7OY5 - chains A and B; structure by X-ray diffraction, 2.57 A resolution.

# Chain A (and B)
Protein: Glycogen synthase kinase-3 beta
Source organism: Homo sapiens
Notes: EC 2.7.11.26, 2.7.11.1; chain B of this document is another copy of the same molecule, construct and numbering; everything in this record applies to it too
Reference sequence: P49841 (GSK3B_HUMAN); residues 35-385 here = UniProt positions 35-385
Sequence (351 residues; each row starts with the number of its first residue):
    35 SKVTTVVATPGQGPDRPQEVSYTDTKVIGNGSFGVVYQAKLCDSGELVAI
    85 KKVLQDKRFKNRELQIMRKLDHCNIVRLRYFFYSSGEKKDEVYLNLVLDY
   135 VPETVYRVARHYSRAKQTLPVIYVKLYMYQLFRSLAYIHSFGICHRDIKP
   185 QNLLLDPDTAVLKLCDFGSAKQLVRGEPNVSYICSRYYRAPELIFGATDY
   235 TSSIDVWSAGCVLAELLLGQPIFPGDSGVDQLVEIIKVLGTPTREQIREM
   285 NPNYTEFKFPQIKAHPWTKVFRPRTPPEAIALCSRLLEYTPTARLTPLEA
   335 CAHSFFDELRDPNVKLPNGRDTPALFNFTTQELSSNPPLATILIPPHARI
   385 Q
Unresolved in the structure: 120-122, 286-290 (chain B: 286-290, 384-385)
Residues lining bound ligands: 39I (N4-(3-cyclopropyl-1H-pyrazol-5-yl)-N2-(phenylmethyl)thieno[3,2-d]pyrimidine-2,4-diamine): I62, F67, V70, A83, V110, L132, D133, Y134, V135, P136, E137, T138, R141, Q185, N186, L188, C199
Curated features (UniProtKB/Swiss-Prot):
  - active site: D181 (Proton acceptor)
  - binding site (ATP): I62 to V70, K85
  - modified residue: Y216 (Phosphotyrosine)
  - mutagenesis: K85 to K86 (Abolished serine/threonine-protein kinase activity), R96 (R96A: Prevents the phosphorylation of phosphate-primed glycogen synthase), L128 (L128A: Abolishes activity toward AXIN1)
Reported in the primary citation:
  - binding site for 39I: D133, V135
  - binding site for 39I: I62, V70, A83, L132, Y134, P136, E137, T138, R141, N186, L188, C199 (from molecular simulation)

# How chain A and chain B interact
Pairs across the interface (30; chain A residue first):
  S66(A) - D264(B)  hydrogen bond (side chain-backbone)
  S66(A) - V267(B)
  S66(A) - E268(B)
  D90(A) - P294(B)
  Y216(A) - I228(B)
  Y216(A) - F229(B)  hydrophobic
  Y216(A) - G262(B)  hydrogen bond (backbone-backbone)
  Y216(A) - V263(B)  hydrogen bond (backbone-backbone)
  Y216(A) - L266(B)
  Y216(A) - F293(B)
  I217(A) - V263(B)  hydrophobic
  C218(A) - S261(B)
  S219(A) - D260(B)
  S219(A) - S261(B)
  R220(A) - D260(B)  hydrogen bond (backbone-backbone)
  I228(A) - Y216(B)
  F229(A) - Y216(B)  hydrophobic
  D260(A) - Q185(B)  hydrogen bond
  D260(A) - S219(B)
  D260(A) - R220(B)  hydrogen bond (backbone-backbone)
  S261(A) - C218(B)
  G262(A) - Y216(B)  hydrogen bond (backbone-backbone)
  V263(A) - Y216(B)  hydrogen bond (backbone-backbone)
  V263(A) - I217(B)  hydrophobic
  D264(A) - S66(B)  hydrogen bond
  L266(A) - Y216(B)  hydrophobic
  V267(A) - S66(B)
  P294(A) - D90(B)
  Q295(A) - D90(B)
  I296(A) - L88(B)  hydrophobic
Also at the interface, not in a pair above, chain A (21 interface residues in all): E268, F293
Also at the interface, not in a pair above, chain B (22 interface residues in all): K183

# Overview
Chain A and chain B form an interface of 21 and 22 residues respectively, with 9 hydrogen bonds. Among the
polar pairs are S66(A)-D264(B), D260(A)-Q185(B) and Y216(A)-G262(B). Chain A binds compound 39I. The paper
reports a binding site for 39I at D133(A), V135(A) and I62(A) among others.
Chain A and chain B are both Glycogen synthase kinase-3 beta (Homo sapiens); the structure, Crystal structure
of GSK3Beta in complex with ARN25068, was determined by X-ray diffraction (same publication as 7OY6).
